8QCF - chains J and L of the 13 polymer chains in the assembly; structure by electron microscopy, 2.55 A resolution.

[Chain J]
Protein: Exosome complex component CSL4
Source organism: Saccharomyces cerevisiae
UniProtKB: P53859 (CSL4_YEAST); numbering as in UniProt (aligned over 1-292)
Sequence (295 residues; each row starts with the number of its first residue; numbers below 1 keep their minus sign (Gly-2 is residue -2)):
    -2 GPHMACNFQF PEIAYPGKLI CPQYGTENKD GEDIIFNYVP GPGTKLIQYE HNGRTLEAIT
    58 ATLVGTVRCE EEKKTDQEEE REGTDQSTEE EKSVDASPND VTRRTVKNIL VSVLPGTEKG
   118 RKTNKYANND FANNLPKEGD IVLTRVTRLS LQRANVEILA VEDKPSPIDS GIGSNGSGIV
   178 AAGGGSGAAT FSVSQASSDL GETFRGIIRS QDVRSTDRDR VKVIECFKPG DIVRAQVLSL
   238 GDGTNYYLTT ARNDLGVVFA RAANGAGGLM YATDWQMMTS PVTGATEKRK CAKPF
Unresolved in the structure: -2 to 5, 23-32, 70-103, 115-130
Differences from the reference sequence: expression tag (-2 to 0)

[Chain L]
Protein: Superkiller protein 7
Source organism: Saccharomyces cerevisiae
UniProtKB: Q08491 (SKI7_YEAST); numbering as in UniProt (aligned over 1-239)
Sequence (353 residues; row label = number of the first residue in the row; numbers below 1 keep their minus sign (Gly-105 is residue -105)):
  -105 GPDSMSAGLE VLFQGPDSAT HIKFSKRDED GKELAGATME LRDSSGKTIS TWISDGQVKD
   -45 FYLYPGKYTF VETAAPDGYE VATAITFTVN EQGQVTVNGS GSGSGSMSLL EQLARKRIEK
    15 SKGLLSADQS HSTSKSASLL ERLHKNRETK DNNAETKRKD LKTLLAKDKV KRSDFTPNQH
    75 SVSLSLKLSA LKKSNSDLEK QGKSVTLDSK ENELPTKRKS PDDKLNLEES WKAIKEMNHY
   135 CFLKNDPCIN QTDDFAFTNF IIKDKKNSLS TSIPLSSQNS SFLSLKKHNN ELLGIFVPCN
   195 LPKTTRKVAI ENFNRPSPDD IIQSAQLNAF NEKLENLNIK SVGSAWSHPQ FEK
Unresolved in the structure: -105 to 118, 138-147, 159-176, 226-247
Differences from the reference sequence: expression tag (-105 to 0, 240-247); conflict Gly237 (Pro in Q08491), Ser238 (Lys in Q08491)
Swiss-Prot annotation at these positions:
  - modified residue (Phosphoserine): Ser88, Ser90

[Interface between chain J and chain L]
Pairs across the interface (51):
  Gln6(J) - Trp125(L)
  Tyr12(J) - Tyr134(L)
  Lys15(J) - Asn132(L)
  Leu16(J) - Met131(L)  hydrophobic
  Leu16(J) - Asn132(L)  hydrogen bond (backbone-side chain)
  Ile17(J) - Trp125(L)
  Cys18(J) - Ile128(L)
  Pro19(J) - Ser124(L)
  Pro19(J) - Trp125(L)
  Pro19(J) - Ile128(L)
  Tyr21(J) - Leu121(L)
  His48(J) - Ala127(L)
  His48(J) - Glu130(L)  salt bridge
  His48(J) - Met131(L)
  Arg51(J) - Leu119(L)
  Thr52(J) - Leu119(L)
  Leu53(J) - Leu119(L)  hydrophobic
  Leu53(J) - Ser124(L)
  Leu53(J) - Met131(L)  hydrophobic
  Arg211(J) - Asp213(L)  salt bridge
  Arg211(J) - Ile216(L)
  Ser212(J) - Asp213(L)  hydrogen bond (backbone-side chain)
  Ser212(J) - Gln217(L)  hydrogen bond
  Thr213(J) - Asp213(L)  hydrogen bond
  Thr213(J) - Ile216(L)
  Thr213(J) - Gln217(L)
  Asp214(J) - Ile216(L)
  Asn250(J) - Ser211(L)  hydrogen bond
  Asn250(J) - Asp214(L)
  Val255(J) - Ile189(L)
  Phe256(J) - Ile189(L)  hydrophobic
  Leu266(J) - Phe190(L)
  Met267(J) - Phe190(L)
  Tyr268(J) - Phe190(L)
  Tyr268(J) - Pro192(L)  hydrophobic
  Tyr268(J) - Thr199(L)
  Thr270(J) - Ala203(L)
  Thr270(J) - Asn206(L)  hydrogen bond (backbone-side chain)
  Thr270(J) - Phe207(L)
  Asp271(J) - Asn206(L)
  Asp271(J) - Phe207(L)
  Trp272(J) - Asn206(L)
  Trp272(J) - Phe207(L)
  Trp272(J) - Arg209(L)  hydrogen bond (side chain-backbone)
  Trp272(J) - Pro210(L)
  Trp272(J) - Ser211(L)
  Gln273(J) - Pro212(L)
  Pro278(J) - Pro192(L)  hydrophobic
  Lys290(J) - Phe207(L)
  Pro291(J) - Phe207(L)
  Phe292(J) - Phe207(L)  hydrophobic
Interface residues without a listed pair, chain J (36 interface residues in all): Gly14, Gly22, Tyr46, Ala55, Ala269, Cys288
Interface residues without a listed pair, chain L (28 interface residues in all): Gly188, Leu195, Ile204

[Summary]
36 residues of chain J and 28 residues of chain L are in contact; the contacts include 7 hydrogen bonds and 2
salt bridges. Polar contacts include His48(J)-Glu130(L), Arg211(J)-Asp213(L) and Leu16(J)-Asn132(L).
Chain J is Exosome complex component CSL4 and chain L is Superkiller protein 7, both from Saccharomyces
cerevisiae; the structure, yeast cytoplasmic exosome-Ski2 complex degrading a RNA substrate, was determined by
electron microscopy, deposited together with 8Q9T, 8QCA and 8QCB.
